8DQZ - chains D and F of the 10 polymer chains in the assembly; structure by electron microscopy, 2.92 A resolution.

== Chain D ==
Name: Replication factor C subunit 2
Source organism: Saccharomyces cerevisiae
UniProtKB: P40348 (RFC2_YEAST); residues 1-353 here = UniProt positions 1-353
Chain sequence (353 residues; numbered 1 to 353; the number before each row is that of its first residue):
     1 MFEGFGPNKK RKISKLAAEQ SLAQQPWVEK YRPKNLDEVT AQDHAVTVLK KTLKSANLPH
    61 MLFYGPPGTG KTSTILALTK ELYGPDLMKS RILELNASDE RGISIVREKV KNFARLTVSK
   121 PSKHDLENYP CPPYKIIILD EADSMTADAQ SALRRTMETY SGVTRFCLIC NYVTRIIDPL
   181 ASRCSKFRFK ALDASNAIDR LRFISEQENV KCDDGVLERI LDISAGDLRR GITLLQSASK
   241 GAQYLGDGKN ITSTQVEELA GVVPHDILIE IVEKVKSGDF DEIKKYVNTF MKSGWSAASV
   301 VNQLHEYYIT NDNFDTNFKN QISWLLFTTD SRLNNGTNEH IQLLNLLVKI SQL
Unresolved in the structure: 1-17
Ion coordination: Mg2+: Thr72 (together with ATP-gamma-S)
Residues lining bound ligands:
  - ATP-gamma-S (AGS; phosphothiophosphoric acid-adenylate ester), molecule 1: Val28, Tyr31, Arg32, Pro33, Glu38, Val39, Thr40, Gln42, Pro66, Pro67, Gly68, Thr69, Gly70, Lys71, Thr72, Ser73, Asn171, Leu192, Arg200, Leu228, Arg229, Ile232
  - ATP-gamma-S (AGS), molecule 2: Arg154, Glu158, Pro179, Arg183
Swiss-Prot annotation at these positions:
  - binding site (ATP): Val28, Arg32, Gly65 to Ser73, Asn171, Arg229
  - modified residue: Met1 (N-acetylmethionine)

== Chain F ==
Name: Proliferating cell nuclear antigen
Source organism: Saccharomyces cerevisiae
UniProtKB: P15873 (PCNA_YEAST); residue numbers follow UniProt; this construct covers 1-258
Chain sequence (277 residues; numbered -18 to 258; the number before each row is that of its first residue; numbers below 1 keep their minus sign (Met-18 is residue -18)):
   -18 MGSSHHHHHH SSGLVPRASM LEAKFEEASL FKRIIDGFKD CVQLVNFQCK EDGIIAQAVD
    42 DSRVLLVSLE IGVEAFQEYR CDHPVTLGMD LTSLSKILRC GNNTDTLTLI ADNTPDSIIL
   102 LFEDTKKDRI AEYSLKLMDI DADFLKIEEL QYDSTLSLPS SEFSKIVRDL SQLSDSINIM
   162 ITKETIKFVA DGDIGSGSVI IKPFVDMEHP ETSIKLEMDQ PVDLTFGAKY LLDIIKGSSL
   222 SDRVGIRLSS EAPALFQFDL KSGFLQFFLA PKFNDEE
Unresolved in the structure: -18 to -2, 257-258
Sequence notes: expression tag (-18 to 0)
Swiss-Prot annotation at these positions:
  - DNA-binding region: Arg61 to Arg80
  - cross-link (Glycyl lysine isopeptide (Lys-Gly)): Lys127 (interchain with G-Cter in SUMO), Lys164 (interchain with G-Cter in SUMO)

== Chain D / chain F interface ==
Pairs across the interface (13; chain D residue first):
  Arg115(D) - Met119(F)
  Arg115(D) - Asp120(F)  hydrogen bond (backbone-backbone)
  Leu116(D) - Lys117(F)
  Leu116(D) - Leu118(F)
  Thr117(D) - Asp97(F)
  Thr117(D) - Leu118(F)  hydrogen bond (side chain-backbone)
  Thr117(D) - Met119(F)
  Thr117(D) - Asp120(F)
  Val118(D) - Asp97(F)
  Lys120(D) - Asn94(F)
  Lys120(D) - Thr95(F)
  Lys120(D) - Asp97(F)
  Val163(D) - Asp120(F)
Interface residues without a listed pair, chain D (7 interface residues in all): Ser119
Interface residues without a listed pair, chain F (10 interface residues in all): Asp93, Pro96, Ile121

== In short ==
7 residues of chain D face 10 of chain F across their interface, with 2 hydrogen bonds. Polar contacts include
Thr117(D)-Leu118(F) and Arg115(D)-Asp120(F). Ligands of chain D: ATP-gamma-S. UniProt lists 13 ATP-binding
residues on chain D.
Here chain D is Replication factor C subunit 2 and chain F is Proliferating cell nuclear antigen, both from
Saccharomyces cerevisiae. Entry 8DQZ (Intermediate state of RFC:PCNA bound to a 3' ss/dsDNA junction) was
determined by electron microscopy together with 8DQW, 8DQX, 8DR0, 8DR1, 8DR3, 8DR4 and 3 further entries from
the same study.
